Entry 6WBR (X-ray diffraction, 2.91 A resolution); this record covers chains A and C of the 4 polymer chains in the assembly.

Chain A:
Name: CRISPR-associated endonuclease, Csn1 family
From: Acidothermus cellulolyticus (strain ATCC 43068 / 11B)
Reference sequence: A0LWB3 (A0LWB3_ACIC1); residue numbers follow UniProt; this construct covers 1-517, 685-1134
Amino-acid sequence (977 residues; numbered 1 to 1138; 161 numbers in that range are skipped by the numbering (no residue carries them; nothing is unmodelled there); the number before each row is that of its first residue):
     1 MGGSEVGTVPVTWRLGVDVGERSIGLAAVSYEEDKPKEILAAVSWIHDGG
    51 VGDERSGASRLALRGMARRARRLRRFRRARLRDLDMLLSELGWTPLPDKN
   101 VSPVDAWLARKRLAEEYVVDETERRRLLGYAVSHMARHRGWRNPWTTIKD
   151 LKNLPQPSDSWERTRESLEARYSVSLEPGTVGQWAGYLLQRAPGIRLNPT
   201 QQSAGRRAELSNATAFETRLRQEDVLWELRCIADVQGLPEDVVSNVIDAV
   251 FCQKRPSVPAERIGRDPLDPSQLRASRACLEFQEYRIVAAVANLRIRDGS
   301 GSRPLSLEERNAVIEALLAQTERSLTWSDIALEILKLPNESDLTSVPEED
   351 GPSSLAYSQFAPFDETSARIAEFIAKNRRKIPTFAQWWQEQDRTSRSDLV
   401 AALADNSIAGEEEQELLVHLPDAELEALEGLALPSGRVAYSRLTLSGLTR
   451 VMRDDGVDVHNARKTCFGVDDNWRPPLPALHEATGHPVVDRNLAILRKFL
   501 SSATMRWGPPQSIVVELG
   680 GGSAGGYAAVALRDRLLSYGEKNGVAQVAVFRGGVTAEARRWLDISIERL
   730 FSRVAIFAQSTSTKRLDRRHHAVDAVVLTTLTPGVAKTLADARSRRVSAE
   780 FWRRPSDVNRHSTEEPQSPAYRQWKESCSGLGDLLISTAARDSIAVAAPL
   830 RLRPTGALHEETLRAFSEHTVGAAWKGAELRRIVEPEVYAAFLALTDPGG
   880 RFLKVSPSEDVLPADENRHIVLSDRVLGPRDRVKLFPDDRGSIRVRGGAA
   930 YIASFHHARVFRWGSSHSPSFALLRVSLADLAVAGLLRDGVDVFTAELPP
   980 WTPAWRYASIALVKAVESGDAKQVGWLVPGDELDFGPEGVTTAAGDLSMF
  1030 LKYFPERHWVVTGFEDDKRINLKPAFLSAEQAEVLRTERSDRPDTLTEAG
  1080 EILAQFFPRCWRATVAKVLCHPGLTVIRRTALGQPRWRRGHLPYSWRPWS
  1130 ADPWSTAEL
Disordered / not traced: 1-6, 204-209, 411-415, 680-681, 779-790, 1135-1138
Construct notes: linker (518, 680-684); expression tag (1135-1138)
From the paper describing this entry:
  - binding site for the 10-nt DNA strand: Glu1044
  - binding site for the 30-nt DNA strand (chain C): Glu839, Glu840, Arg1088, Arg1091
  - specificity-determining residues: Glu1044, Arg1088, Arg1091
  - contacts within the chain: Glu1044-Arg1091 (salt bridge)
  - mutagenesis - R1088A: unchanged catalytic activity
  - mutagenesis - E1044A: decreased catalytic activity
  - mutagenesis - R1088A/R1091A: abolished catalytic activity
  - binding site for the 94-nt RNA strand: Asp48, Arg830, Gly835, Asp971, Val972, Arg1115

Chain C:
Molecule: 30-nt DNA strand
Sequence (30 nucleotides; numbered -10 to 20; 1 number in that range is skipped by the numbering (no residue carries it; nothing is unmodelled there); the number before each row is that of its first residue; numbers below 1 keep their minus sign (DC-10 is residue -10)):
   -10 CGCCAGGTAT
     1 ATACCAGGATCTTGCCATCC

How chain A and chain C interact:
Residue-residue contacts - 54 pairs, chain A then chain C:
  Arg55(A) - DT-1(C)  base contact
  Arg55(A) - DT2(C)  salt bridge to the phosphate
  Trp141(A) - DC5(C)  hydrogen bond to the base
  Trp141(A) - DA6(C)  sugar contact
  Asn143(A) - DA6(C)  phosphate contact
  Asn143(A) - DG7(C)  phosphate contact
  Trp145(A) - DA6(C)  hydrogen bond to the base
  Trp145(A) - DG7(C)  hydrogen bond to the sugar
  Arg219(A) - DC4(C)  hydrogen bond to the base
  Arg219(A) - DC5(C)  sugar contact
  Arg262(A) - DA9(C)  phosphate contact
  Ile263(A) - DA9(C)  phosphate contact
  Ile263(A) - DT10(C)  phosphate contact
  Gly264(A) - DT10(C)  hydrogen bond to the phosphate
  Arg274(A) - DT10(C)  salt bridge to the phosphate
  Arg274(A) - DC11(C)  salt bridge to the phosphate
  Ser353(A) - DC20(C)  phosphate contact
  Ser354(A) - DC19(C)  hydrogen bond to the base
  Ser354(A) - DC20(C)  sugar contact
  Leu355(A) - DC19(C)  sugar contact
  Ala356(A) - DT18(C)  base contact
  Ala356(A) - DC19(C)  sugar contact
  Tyr357(A) - DC19(C)  hydrogen bond to the phosphate
  Ser358(A) - DT18(C)  phosphate contact
  Ser358(A) - DC19(C)  hydrogen bond to the phosphate
  Gln359(A) - DA17(C)  base contact
  Ile408(A) - DG8(C)  phosphate contact
  Ile408(A) - DA9(C)  phosphate contact
  Ser435(A) - DG8(C)  sugar contact
  Arg437(A) - DA9(C)  salt bridge to the phosphate
  Arg437(A) - DT10(C)  phosphate contact
  Ser682(A) - DT13(C)  sugar contact
  Tyr686(A) - DC11(C)  sugar contact
  Tyr686(A) - DT12(C)  sugar contact
  Val689(A) - DT12(C)  phosphate contact
  Glu839(A) - DA1(C)  phosphate contact
  Glu840(A) - DA1(C)  hydrogen bond to the phosphate
  Thr841(A) - DA1(C)  hydrogen bond to the phosphate
  Arg843(A) - DT-1(C)  salt bridge to the phosphate
  Ala1023(A) - DC-7(C)  phosphate contact
  Gly1024(A) - DA-6(C)  phosphate contact
  Asp1025(A) - DA-6(C)  hydrogen bond to the phosphate
  Lys1047(A) - DG-9(C)  salt bridge to the phosphate
  Arg1048(A) - DC-7(C)  base contact
  Arg1048(A) - DA-6(C)  base contact
  Arg1088(A) - DG-4(C)  hydrogen bond to the base
  Arg1088(A) - DT-3(C)  base contact
  Arg1091(A) - DG-5(C)  hydrogen bond to the base
  Arg1091(A) - DG-4(C)  base contact
  Thr1093(A) - DC-8(C)  sugar contact
  Thr1093(A) - DC-7(C)  hydrogen bond to the phosphate
  Ala1095(A) - DC-8(C)  phosphate contact
  Lys1096(A) - DC-8(C)  phosphate contact
  Lys1096(A) - DC-7(C)  salt bridge to the phosphate
Also at the interface, not in a pair above, chain A (45 interface residues in all): Asp53, Arg74, Pro144, Val258, Gly436, Gly685, Thr1021, Glu1044, Gln1084

Summary:
Chain A and chain C form an interface of 45 and 24 residues respectively; the contacts include 14 hydrogen
bonds and 7 salt bridges. Polar pairs include Trp141(A)-DC5(C), Trp145(A)-DA6(C) and Arg219(A)-DC4(C). From
the paper: a binding site for the 94-nt RNA strand at Asp48(A), Arg830(A) and Gly835(A) among others; E1044A
of chain A reduces catalytic activity; 3 substitutions were tested in all.
Here chain A is CRISPR-associated endonuclease, Csn1 family (Acidothermus cellulolyticus (strain ATCC 43068 /
11B)) and chain C is a 30-nt DNA strand. Entry 6WBR (Crystal structure of AceCas9 bound with guide RNA and DNA
with 5'-NNNCC-3' PAM) was determined by X-ray diffraction together with 6WC0 from the same study.
